Entry 5YXN (X-ray diffraction, 2.03 A resolution); this record covers chains B and I of the 5 polymer chains in the assembly.

== Chain B ==
Name: T cell receptor beta chain
Source organism: Homo sapiens
Sequence (241 residues; numbered 2 to 242; the number before each row is that of its first residue):
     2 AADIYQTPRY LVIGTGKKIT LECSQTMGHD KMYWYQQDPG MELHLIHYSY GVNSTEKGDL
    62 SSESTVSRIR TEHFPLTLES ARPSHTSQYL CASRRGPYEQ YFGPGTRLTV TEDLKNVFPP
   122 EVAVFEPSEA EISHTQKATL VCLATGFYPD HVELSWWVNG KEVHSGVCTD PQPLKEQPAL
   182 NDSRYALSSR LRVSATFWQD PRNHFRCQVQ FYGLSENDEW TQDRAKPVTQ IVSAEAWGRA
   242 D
Disulfide bonds: Cys24-Cys92, Cys143-Cys208

== Chain I ==
Name: NS3 peptide
Source organism: Hepatitis C virus
Sequence (10 residues; each row starts with the number of its first residue):
     1 KLVALGINAV

== Chain B / chain I interface ==
Contacting residue pairs (4):
  Asp31(B) - Ala9(I)
  Gly97(B) - Asn8(I)
  Pro98(B) - Leu5(I)  hydrophobic
  Pro98(B) - Asn8(I)
Also at the interface, not in a pair above, chain B (4 interface residues in all): Tyr51
Also at the interface, not in a pair above, chain I (4 interface residues in all): Gly6

== In short ==
The chain B/chain I interface involves 4 residues from each chain.
Chain B is T cell receptor beta chain (Homo sapiens) and chain I is NS3 peptide (Hepatitis C virus); the
structure, A T cell receptor in complex with HLA-A0201 restricted Hepatitis C virus NS3 peptide (KLVALGINAV),
was determined by X-ray diffraction.
